PDB entry 8DPG | electron microscopy, 3.60 A resolution | chains C and E of the 5 polymer chains in the assembly

[Chain C]
Name: Guanine nucleotide-binding protein G(I)/G(S)/G(T) subunit beta-1
Source organism: Homo sapiens
UniProt: P62873 (GBB1_HUMAN); numbering as in UniProt (aligned over 2-340)
Chain sequence (358 residues; row label = number of the first residue in the row; numbers below 1 keep their minus sign (Met-17 is residue -17)):
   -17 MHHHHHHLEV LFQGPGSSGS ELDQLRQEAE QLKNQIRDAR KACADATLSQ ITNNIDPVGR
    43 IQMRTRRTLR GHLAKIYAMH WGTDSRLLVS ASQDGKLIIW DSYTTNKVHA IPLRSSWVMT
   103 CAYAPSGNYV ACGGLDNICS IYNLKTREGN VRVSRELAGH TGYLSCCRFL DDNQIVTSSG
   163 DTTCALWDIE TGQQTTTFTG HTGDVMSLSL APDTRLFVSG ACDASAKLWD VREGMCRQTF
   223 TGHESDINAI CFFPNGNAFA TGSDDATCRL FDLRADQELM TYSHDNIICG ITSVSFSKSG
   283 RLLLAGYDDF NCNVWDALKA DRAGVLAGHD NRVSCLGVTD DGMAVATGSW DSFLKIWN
Unresolved in the structure: -17 to 4
Differences from the reference sequence: expression tag (-17 to 1)
UniProt features mapped onto this chain:
  - modified residue: Ser2 (N-acetylserine), His266 (Phosphohistidine)
  - natural variant: Leu30 (L30F: In MRD42; uncertain significance), Arg52 (R52G: In MRD42), Gly64 (G64V: In MRD42), Asp76 (D76E: In MRD42; D76G: In MRD42), Gly77 (G77S: In MRD42), Lys78 (K78R: In MRD42), Ile80 (I80N: In MRD42; I80T: In MRD42), His91 (H91R: In MRD42; uncertain significance), Ala92 (A92T: In MRD42), Pro94 (P94S: In MRD42), Leu95 (L95P: In MRD42), Arg96 (R96L: In MRD42), 5 further natural variant entries in UniProt

[Chain E]
Name: Antibody fragment scFv16
Source organism: Homo sapiens
Notes: antibody fragment or engineered binder
Chain sequence (267 residues; numbered 1 to 255 plus 15 insertion-coded residues; 3 numbers in that range are skipped by the numbering (no residue carries them; nothing is unmodelled there); the number before each row is that of its first residue; a row labelled like 120A-120O holds insertion residues (120A, then the next letters in order)):
     1 DVQLVESGGG LVQPGGSRKL SCSASGFAFS SFGMHWVRQA PEKGLEWVAY ISSGSGTIYY
    61 ADTVKGRFTI SRDDPKNTLF LQMTSLRSED TAMYYCVRSI YYYGSSPFDF WGQGTTLTVS
120A-120O SGGGGSGGGGSGGGG
   124 SDIVMTQATS SVPVTPGESV SISCRSSKSL LHSNGNTYLY WFLQRPGQSP QLLIYRMSNL
   184 ASGVPDRFSG SGSGTAFTLT ISRLEAEDVG VYYCMQHLEY PLTFGAGTKL ELKAAALEVL
   244 FQGPHHHHHH HH
Unresolved in the structure: 1, 120A-120O, 138, 236-255
Disulfide bonds: Cys147-Cys217

[Interface between chain C and chain E]
Residue-residue contacts - 10 pairs, chain C then chain E:
  Arg68(C) - Tyr103(E)
  Val90(C) - Tyr102(E)  hydrophobic
  Arg129(C) - Val2(E)
  Arg129(C) - Arg98(E)
  Glu130(C) - Gly26(E)
  Glu130(C) - Phe27(E)
  Glu130(C) - Ala28(E)  hydrogen bond (backbone-backbone)
  Glu130(C) - Phe32(E)
  Gly131(C) - Phe32(E)
  Asn132(C) - Ala28(E)
Interface residues without a listed pair, chain C (9 interface residues in all): Asp66, Leu69, His91
Interface residues without a listed pair, chain E (9 interface residues in all): Ser31

[Summary]
The chain C/chain E interface involves 9 residues from each chain; the contacts include 1 hydrogen bond. The
hydrogen-bonded pair Glu130(C)-Ala28(E) is a backbone contact.
Here chain C is Guanine nucleotide-binding protein G(I)/G(S)/G(T) subunit beta-1 and chain E is Antibody
fragment scFv16, both from Homo sapiens. Entry 8DPG (Cryo-EM structure of the 5HT2C receptor (INI isoform)
bound to psilocin) was determined by electron microscopy, deposited together with 8DPF, 8DPH and 8DPI.
